Entry 8JG9 (electron microscopy, 3.82 A resolution); this record covers chains B and C of the 8 polymer chains in the assembly.

# Chain B
Molecule: sgRNA
Organism: Staphylococcus aureus
Sequence (98 nucleotides; numbered 1 to 98; the number before each row is that of its first residue):
     1 GGUCUGCUAU UUCUAUUUAC GUUUUAGUAC UCUGGAAACA GAAUCUACUA AAACAAGGCA
    61 AAAUGCCGUG UUUAUCUCGU CAACUUGUUG GCGAGAUC
Not modelled in the structure: 1-9, 85-86, 98

# Chain C
Molecule: AcrIIA15
Organism: Staphylococcus delphini
Amino-acid sequence (171 residues; row label = number of the first residue in the row; numbering starts at 0):
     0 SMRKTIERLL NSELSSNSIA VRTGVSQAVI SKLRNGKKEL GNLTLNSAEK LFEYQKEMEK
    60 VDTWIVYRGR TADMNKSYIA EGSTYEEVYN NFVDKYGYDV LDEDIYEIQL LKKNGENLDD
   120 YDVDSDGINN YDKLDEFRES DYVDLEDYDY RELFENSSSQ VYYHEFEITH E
From the paper describing this entry:
  - mutagenesis - R2A, S25A, Q26A: decreased binding to DNA
  - mutagenesis - K31A, K37A, L44A: abolished binding to DNA
  - mutagenesis - R2A/L44A, L44A: abolished binding to AcrIIA15 (chain C)

# Chain B / chain C interface
Pairs across the interface (7):
  C20(B) with Asp-72(C), base contact; Met-73(C), base contact
  G21(B) with Ala-71(C), hydrogen bond to the sugar; Asp-72(C), hydrogen bond to the base; Tyr-162(C), hydrogen bond to the phosphate
  U22(B) with Tyr-161(C), sugar contact
  U69(B) with Lys-75(C), base contact
Interface residues without a listed pair, chain B (5 interface residues in all): C54

# Summary
The interface between chain B and chain C involves 5 residues on one side and 6 on the other; the contacts
include 3 hydrogen bonds. Among the polar pairs are G21(B)/Asp-72(C), G21(B)/Ala-71(C) and G21(B)/Tyr-162(C).
From the paper: R2A, S25A and Q26A of chain C reduce binding to DNA; K31A, K37A and L44A of chain C abolish
binding to DNA.
Chain B is sgRNA (Staphylococcus aureus) and chain C is AcrIIA15 (Staphylococcus delphini); the structure,
Cryo-EM structure of the SaCas9-sgRNA-AcrIIA15-promoter DNA dimer, was determined by electron microscopy
together with 8JFO, 8JFR, 8JFT and 8JFU from the same study.
